8YJW - chains D and E of the 8 polymer chains in the assembly; structure by electron microscopy, 3.55 A resolution.

Chain D:
Name: Flap endonuclease 1
Source organism: Homo sapiens
Notes: EC 3.1.-.-
UniProtKB: P39748 (FEN1_HUMAN); residue numbers follow UniProt; this construct covers 1-380
Sequence (380 residues; row label = number of the first residue in the row):
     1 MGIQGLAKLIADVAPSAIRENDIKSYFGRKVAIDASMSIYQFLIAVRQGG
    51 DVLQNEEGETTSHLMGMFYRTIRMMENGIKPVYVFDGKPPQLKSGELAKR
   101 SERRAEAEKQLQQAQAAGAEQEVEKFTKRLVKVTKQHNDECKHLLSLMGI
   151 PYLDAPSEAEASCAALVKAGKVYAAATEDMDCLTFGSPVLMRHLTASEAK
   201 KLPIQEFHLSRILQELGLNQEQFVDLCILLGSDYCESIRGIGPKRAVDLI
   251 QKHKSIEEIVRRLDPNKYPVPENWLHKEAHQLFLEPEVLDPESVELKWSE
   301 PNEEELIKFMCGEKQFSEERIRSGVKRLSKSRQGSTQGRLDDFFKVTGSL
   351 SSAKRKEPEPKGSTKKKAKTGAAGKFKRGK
Disordered / not traced: 1, 354-380
Curated features (UniProtKB/Swiss-Prot):
  - region: Thr336 to Phe344 (Interaction with PCNA)
  - binding site (Mg(2+)): Asp34, Asp86, Glu158, Glu160, Asp179, Asp181, Asp233
  - binding site (DNA): Arg47, Arg70, Glu158, Gly231, Asp233
  - modified residue: Arg19 (Symmetric dimethylarginine), Lys80 (N6-acetyllysine), Arg100 (Symmetric dimethylarginine), Arg104 (Symmetric dimethylarginine), Ser187 (Phosphoserine), Arg192 (Symmetric dimethylarginine), Ser197 (Phosphoserine), Ser255 (Phosphoserine), Ser293 (Phosphoserine), Ser335 (Phosphoserine), Thr336 (Phosphothreonine), Lys354 (N6-acetyllysine), Thr364 (Phosphothreonine), Lys375 (N6-acetyllysine), Lys377 (N6-acetyllysine), Lys380 (N6-acetyllysine)

Chain E:
Molecule: parent strand DNA
Source organism: Homo sapiens
Sequence (30 nucleotides; numbered 2 to 31; the number before each row is that of its first residue):
     2 AAAAAATTAAATTTTTAAAAAATAAATAAA

Chain D / chain E interface:
Contacting residue pairs (28):
  Gln41(D) with DA12(E), base contact
  Phe42(D) with DT13(E), phosphate contact
  Ile44(D) with DA12(E), base contact
  Ala45(D) with DA12(E), sugar contact; DT13(E), sugar contact
  Val46(D) with DT13(E), base contact
  Tyr69(D) with DT14(E), phosphate contact; DT15(E), phosphate contact
  Arg70(D) with DT14(E), phosphate contact
  Arg73(D) with DT15(E), salt bridge to the phosphate
  Lys125(D) with DA11(E), salt bridge to the phosphate
  Arg129(D) with DA10(E), base contact; DA11(E), hydrogen bond to the base
  Ala196(D) with DT14(E), phosphate contact; DT15(E), phosphate contact
  Ser197(D) with DT14(E), phosphate contact
  Glu198(D) with DT16(E), base contact
  Arg239(D) with DA6(E), phosphate contact
  Gly240(D) with DA5(E), phosphate contact; DA6(E), hydrogen bond to the phosphate
  Gly242(D) with DA5(E), hydrogen bond to the phosphate
  Pro243(D) with DA5(E), phosphate contact
  Lys244(D) with DA4(E), phosphate contact; DA5(E), phosphate contact
  Arg245(D) with DA4(E), phosphate contact; DA5(E), salt bridge to the phosphate
  Arg320(D) with DT15(E), sugar contact; DT16(E), hydrogen bond to the sugar
Other interface residues (no listed pair), chain D (27 interface residues in all): Gly66, Lys128, Thr195, Lys201, Ile238, Ile241, Arg327

Overview:
Chain D and chain E form an interface of 27 and 10 residues respectively, with 4 hydrogen bonds and 3 salt
bridges. Polar contacts include Arg129(D)-DA11(E), Arg320(D)-DT16(E) and Gly240(D)-DA6(E). UniProt lists 7
Mg2+-binding residues and 5 DNA-binding residues on chain D.
Here chain D is Flap endonuclease 1 and chain E is parent strand DNA, both from Homo sapiens. Entry 8YJW
(Structure of the human endogenous PCNA-FEN1 complex - State H) was determined by electron microscopy (same
publication as 8YJH, 8YJL, 8YJQ, 8YJR, 8YJS, 8YJU, 8YJV and 8YJZ).
